Entry 8YNA (electron microscopy, 2.63 A resolution); this record covers chains B and E of the 5 polymer chains in the assembly.

[Chain B]
Name: Guanine nucleotide-binding protein G(I)/G(S)/G(T) subunit beta-1
From: Homo sapiens
UniProt: P62873 (GBB1_HUMAN); residue numbers follow UniProt; this construct covers 2-340
Amino-acid sequence (376 residues; numbered -9 to 366; the number before each row is that of its first residue; numbers below 1 keep their minus sign (Met-9 is residue -9)):
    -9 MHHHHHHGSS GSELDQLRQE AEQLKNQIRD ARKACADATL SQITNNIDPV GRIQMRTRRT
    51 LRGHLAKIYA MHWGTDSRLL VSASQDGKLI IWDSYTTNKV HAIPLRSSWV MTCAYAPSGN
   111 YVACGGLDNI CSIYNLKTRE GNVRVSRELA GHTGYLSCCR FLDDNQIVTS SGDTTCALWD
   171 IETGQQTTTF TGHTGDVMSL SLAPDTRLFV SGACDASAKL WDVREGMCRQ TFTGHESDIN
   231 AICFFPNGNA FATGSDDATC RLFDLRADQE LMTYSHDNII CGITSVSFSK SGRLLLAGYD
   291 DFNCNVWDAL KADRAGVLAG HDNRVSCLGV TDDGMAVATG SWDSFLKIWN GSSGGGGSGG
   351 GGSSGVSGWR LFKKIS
Unresolved in the structure: -9 to 1, 344-366
Construct notes: initiating methionine (-9); expression tag (-8 to 1, 341-366)
Swiss-Prot annotation at these positions:
  - modified residue: Ser2 (N-acetylserine), His266 (Phosphohistidine)
  - natural variant: Leu30 (L30F: In MRD42; uncertain significance), Arg52 (R52G: In MRD42), Gly64 (G64V: In MRD42), Asp76 (D76E: In MRD42; D76G: In MRD42), Gly77 (G77S: In MRD42), Lys78 (K78R: In MRD42), Ile80 (I80N: In MRD42; I80T: In MRD42), His91 (H91R: In MRD42; uncertain significance), Ala92 (A92T: In MRD42), Pro94 (P94S: In MRD42), Leu95 (L95P: In MRD42), Arg96 (R96L: In MRD42), 5 further natural variant entries in UniProt

[Chain E]
Name: Antibody fragment scFv16
From: synthetic construct
Notes: antibody fragment or engineered binder
Amino-acid sequence (255 residues; row label = number of the first residue in the row):
     1 DVQLVESGGG LVQPGGSRKL SCSASGFAFS SFGMHWVRQA PEKGLEWVAY ISSGSGTIYY
    61 ADTVKGRFTI SRDDPKNTLF LQMTSLRSED TAMYYCVRSI YYYGSSPFDF WGQGTTLTVS
   121 SGGGGSGGGG SGGGGSDIVM TQATSSVPVT PGESVSISCR SSKSLLHSNG NTYLYWFLQR
   181 PGQSPQLLIY RMSNLASGVP DRFSGSGSGT AFTLTISRLE AEDVGVYYCM QHLEYPLTFG
   241 AGTKLELLEE NLYFQ
Unresolved in the structure: 121-136, 248-255
Disulfides: Cys22-Cys96, Cys159-Cys229

[Chain B / chain E interface]
Contacting residue pairs - 14 pairs, chain B then chain E:
  Asp66(B) with Tyr103(E)
  Arg68(B) with Tyr103(E)
  Leu69(B) with Tyr103(E), hydrophobic
  Val90(B) with Tyr102(E), hydrophobic
  Arg129(B) with Val2(E); Phe27(E); Arg98(E), hydrogen bond (backbone-side chain); Phe110(E)
  Glu130(B) with Gly26(E); Phe27(E); Ala28(E), hydrogen bond (backbone-backbone); Phe32(E)
  Gly131(B) with Phe32(E); Ile100(E)
Also at the interface, not in a pair above, chain B (10 interface residues in all): Asp83, His91, Asn132
Also at the interface, not in a pair above, chain E (11 interface residues in all): Asp1

[Summary]
Chain B and chain E form an interface of 10 and 11 residues respectively; the contacts include 2 hydrogen
bonds. Polar contacts include Arg129(B)-Arg98(E) and Glu130(B)-Ala28(E).
Here chain B is Guanine nucleotide-binding protein G(I)/G(S)/G(T) subunit beta-1 (Homo sapiens) and chain E is
Antibody fragment scFv16 (synthetic construct). Entry 8YNA (Cryo-EM structure of histamine H4 receptor in
complex with immepip and Gi) was determined by electron microscopy, deposited together with 8YN2, 8YN3, 8YN4,
8YN5, 8YN6, 8YN7, 8YN8 and 8YN9.
